8PUQ - chains A and B; structure by X-ray diffraction, 1.95 A resolution.

== Chain A ==
Name: Hemoglobin subunit alpha
From: Equus caballus
UniProtKB: P01958 (HBA_HORSE); residues 1-140 here correspond to UniProt positions 2-141 (UniProt number = residue number + 1)
Amino-acid sequence (140 residues; numbered 1 to 140; the number before each row is that of its first residue):
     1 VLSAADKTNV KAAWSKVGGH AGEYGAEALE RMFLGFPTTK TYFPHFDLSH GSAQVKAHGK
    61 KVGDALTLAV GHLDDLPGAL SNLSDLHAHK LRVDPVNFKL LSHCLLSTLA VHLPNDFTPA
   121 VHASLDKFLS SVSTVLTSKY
Disordered / not traced: 1
Ion coordination: heme Fe near H87 (its only coordinating residue here)
Ligand contacts: heme (HEM): M32, T39, Y42, F43, H45, F46, H58, K61, V62, A65, L66, L83, L86, H87, L91, V93, N97, F98, L101, V132, L136
UniProt features mapped onto this chain:
  - binding site (O2): H58
  - binding site (heme b): H87
  - modified residue: S3 (Phosphoserine), K7 (N6-succinyllysine), T8 (Phosphothreonine), K11 (N6-succinyllysine), K16 (N6-acetyllysine), Y24 (Phosphotyrosine), K40 (N6-succinyllysine), S49 (Phosphoserine), S102 (Phosphoserine), T108 (Phosphothreonine), S124 (Phosphoserine), S131 (Phosphoserine), T134 (Phosphothreonine), T137 (Phosphothreonine), S138 (Phosphoserine)
From the paper describing this entry:
  - binding site for heme: H58
  - higher-order assembly contacts with a neighbouring Hemoglobin subunit beta: E30 to F36, S102 to L113, F117 to K127

== Chain B ==
Name: Hemoglobin subunit beta
From: Equus caballus
UniProtKB: P02062 (HBB_HORSE); residue numbers follow UniProt; this construct covers 1-146
Amino-acid sequence (146 residues; row label = number of the first residue in the row):
     1 VQLSGEEKAA VLALWDKVNE EEVGGEALGR LLVVYPWTQR FFDSFGDLSN PGAVMGNPKV
    61 KAHGKKVLHS FGEGVHHLDN LKGTFAALSE LHCDKLHVDP ENFRLLGNVL VVVLARHFGK
   121 DFTPELQASY QKVVAGVANA LAHKYH
Ion coordination: heme Fe near H92 (its only coordinating residue here)
Ligand contacts: heme (HEM): L31, T38, F41, F42, F45, H63, K66, V67, S70, F71, F85, L88, L91, H92, L96, V98, N102, F103, L106, L141
UniProt features mapped onto this chain:
  - binding site (heme b): H63, H92
  - modified residue: V1 (N-acetylvaline), S44 (Phosphoserine), K59 (N6-acetyllysine), K82 (N6-acetyllysine), C93 (S-nitrosocysteine), K144 (N6-acetyllysine)
From the paper describing this entry:
  - higher-order assembly contacts with a neighbouring Hemoglobin subunit alpha: R30 to P36, G107 to F118, F122 to K132

== Interface between chain A and chain B ==
Contacting residue pairs - 34 pairs, chain A then chain B:
  R31(A) with F122(B), hydrogen bond (side chain-backbone); T123(B), hydrogen bond (side chain-backbone); P124(B); Q127(B), hydrogen bond
  L34(A) with P124(B), hydrophobic; A128(B)
  G35(A) with A128(B)
  F36(A) with Q131(B)
  H103(A) with N108(B); V111(B); V112(B); Q127(B); Q131(B), hydrogen bond
  S107(A) with V112(B); A115(B); Q127(B), hydrogen bond
  A110(A) with V112(B); A115(B); R116(B)
  V111(A) with A115(B); G119(B); K120(B)
  P114(A) with R116(B), hydrogen bond (backbone-side chain)
  F117(A) with R30(B), hydrogen bond (backbone-side chain); V112(B), hydrophobic; R116(B)
  T118(A) with R30(B), hydrogen bond (backbone-side chain)
  P119(A) with R30(B); V33(B); M55(B), hydrophobic
  H122(A) with R30(B), hydrogen bond; V34(B)
  A123(A) with V34(B)
  D126(A) with Y35(B)
Other interface residues (no listed pair), chain A (18 interface residues in all): E30, L106, H112
Other interface residues (no listed pair), chain B (19 interface residues in all): E125
From the paper, about this interface:
  - interface residues, chain A: E30(A), S102(A), F117(A)
  - interface residues, chain B: R30(B), G107(B), F122(B)

== Overview ==
18 residues of chain A and 19 residues of chain B are in contact; the contacts include 9 hydrogen bonds. Polar
pairs include R31(A)-F122(B), R31(A)-T123(B) and R31(A)-Q127(B). Chain A binds heme. Bound to chain B: heme.
From the paper: a binding site for heme at H58(A); interface residues E30(A), S102(A) and R30(B) among others.
Chain A is Hemoglobin subunit alpha and chain B is Hemoglobin subunit beta, both from Equus caballus; the
structure, MetHemoglobin structure from serial synchrotron crystallography with fixed target, was determined
by X-ray diffraction (same publication as 8PUR).
